Entry 4GBI (X-ray diffraction, 2.50 A resolution); this record covers chains A and B of the 4 polymer chains in the assembly.

[Chain A]
Name: Insulin A chain
From: Homo sapiens
UniProt: P01308 (INS_HUMAN); residues 1-21 here correspond to UniProt positions 90-110 (UniProt number = residue number + 89)
Amino-acid sequence (21 residues; row label = number of the first residue in the row):
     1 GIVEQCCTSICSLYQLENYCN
Disulfides: C6-C11
Residues lining bound ligands: m-cresol (CRS): C6, C7, S9, I10, C11, L16

[Chain B]
Name: Insulin B chain
From: Homo sapiens
UniProt: P01308 (INS_HUMAN); residues 1-30 here correspond to UniProt positions 25-54 (UniProt number = residue number + 24)
Amino-acid sequence (30 residues; numbered 1 to 30; the number before each row is that of its first residue):
     1 FVNQHLCGSHLVEALYLVCGERGFFYTDKT
Unresolved in the structure: 30
Differences from the reference sequence: variant D28 (Pro52 in P01308)
Ion coordination: Zn2+ near H10 (its only coordinating residue here)
Residues lining bound ligands:
  - m-cresol (CRS), molecule 1: V2, H5, L6, C7, H10, L11, A14
  - m-cresol (CRS), molecule 2: Y26, T27, D28, K29

[How chain A and chain B interact]
Residue-residue contacts (18; chain A residue first):
  I2(A) - L15(B)  hydrophobic
  V3(A) - Q4(B)
  V3(A) - L11(B)  hydrophobic
  V3(A) - Y26(B)
  C6(A) - L11(B)  hydrophobic
  C7(A) - C7(B)  disulfide
  C7(A) - L11(B)  hydrophobic
  L13(A) - V18(B)
  L16(A) - A14(B)  hydrophobic
  L16(A) - L15(B)
  E17(A) - V18(B)
  E17(A) - R22(B)  salt bridge
  Y19(A) - F24(B)
  C20(A) - C19(B)  disulfide
  C20(A) - R22(B)
  C20(A) - G23(B)
  N21(A) - R22(B)
  N21(A) - G23(B)  hydrogen bond (backbone-backbone)
Other interface residues (no listed pair), chain A (11 interface residues in all): G1
Other interface residues (no listed pair), chain B (14 interface residues in all): G8, F25, D28
Cross-chain cystine bridges: C7(A)-C7(B), C20(A)-C19(B)

[Summary]
The interface between chain A and chain B involves 11 residues on one side and 14 on the other; the contacts
include 2 disulfide bonds, 1 hydrogen bond and 1 salt bridge. Polar contacts include E17(A)-R22(B) and
N21(A)-G23(B).
Chain A is Insulin A chain and chain B is Insulin B chain, both from Homo sapiens; the structure, Crystal
structure of aspart insulin at pH 6.5, was determined by X-ray diffraction together with 4GBC, 4GBK, 4GBL and
4GBN from the same study.
